PDB entry 6GWD | X-ray diffraction, 3.20 A resolution | chains D and E of the 9 polymer chains in the assembly

# Chain D
Molecule: Tubulin beta chain
From: Ovis aries
UniProt: D0VWY9 (D0VWY9_SHEEP); the author numbering skips numbers that UniProt does not, so the offset changes along the chain: 1-44 = UniProt 1-44; 47-360 = UniProt 45-358; 369-455 = UniProt 359-445
Amino-acid sequence (445 residues; each row starts with the number of its first residue; note: 10 numbers in that range are skipped by the numbering (no residue carries them; nothing is unmodelled there)):
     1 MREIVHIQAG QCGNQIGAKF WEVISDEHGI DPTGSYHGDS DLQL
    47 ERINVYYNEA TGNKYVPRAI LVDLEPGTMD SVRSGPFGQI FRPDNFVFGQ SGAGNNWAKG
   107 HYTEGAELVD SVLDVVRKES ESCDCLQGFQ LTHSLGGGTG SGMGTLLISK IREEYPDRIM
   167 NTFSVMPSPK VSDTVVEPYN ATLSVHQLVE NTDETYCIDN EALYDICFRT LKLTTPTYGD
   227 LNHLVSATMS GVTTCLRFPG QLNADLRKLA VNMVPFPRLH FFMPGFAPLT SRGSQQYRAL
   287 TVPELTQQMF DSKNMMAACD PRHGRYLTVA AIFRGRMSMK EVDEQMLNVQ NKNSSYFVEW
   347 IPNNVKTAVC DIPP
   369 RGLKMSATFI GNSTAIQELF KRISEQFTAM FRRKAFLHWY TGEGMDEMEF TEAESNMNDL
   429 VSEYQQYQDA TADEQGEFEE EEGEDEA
Not modelled in the structure: 179, 442-455
Differences from the reference sequence: conflict Cys203 (Ser201 in D0VWY9), Ile318 (Val316 in D0VWY9)
Residues lining bound ligands: GDP (guanosine-5'-diphosphate): Gly10, Gln11, Cys12, Gln15, Ile16, Asp69, Ala99, Asn101, Ser140, Gly142, Gly143, Gly144, Thr145, Gly146, Ser147, Val171, Pro173, Ser174, Val177, Ser178, Glu183, Asn206, Leu209, Tyr224, Leu227, Asn228

# Chain E
Molecule: Alpha-tubulin
From: Ovis aries
Amino-acid sequence (451 residues; row label = number of the first residue in the row):
     1 MRECISIHVG QAGVQIGNAC WELYCLEHGI QPDGQMPSDK TIGGGDDSFN TFFSETGAGK
    61 HVPRAVFVDL EPTVIDEVRT GTYRQLFHPE QLITGKEDAA NNYARGHYTI GKEIIDLVLD
   121 RIRKLADQCT GLQGFLVFHS FGGGTGSGFT SLLMERLSVD YGKKSKLEFS IYPAPQVSTA
   181 VVEPYNSILT THTTLEHSDC AFMVDNEAIY DICRRNLDIE RPTYTNLNRL ISQIVSSITA
   241 SLRFDGALNV DLTEFQTNLV PYPRIHFPLA TYAPVISAEK AYHEQLSVAE ITNACFEPAN
   301 QMVKCDPRHG KYMACCLLYR GDVVPKDVNA AIATIKTKRS IQFVDWCPTG FKVGINYQPP
   361 TVVPGGDLAK VQRAVCMLSN TTAIAEAWAR LDHKFDLMYA KRAFVHWYVG EGMEEGEFSE
   421 AREDMAALEK DYEEVGVDSV EGEGEEEGEE Y
Not modelled in the structure: 1, 280-283, 438-451
Bound ions: Mg2+: Glu71 (together with GTP)
Residues lining bound ligands: GTP (guanosine-5'-triphosphate): Gly10, Gln11, Ala12, Gln15, Ile16, Asp69, Glu71, Asp98, Ala99, Ala100, Asn101, Ser140, Gly142, Gly143, Gly144, Thr145, Gly146, Ile171, Pro173, Val177, Ser178, Thr179, Glu183, Asn206, Tyr224, Leu227, Asn228, Ile231

# How chain D and chain E interact
Contacting residue pairs (18):
  Val181(D) - Pro348(E)  hydrophobic
  Ala397(D) - Asp345(E)
  Ala397(D) - Trp346(E)
  Met398(D) - Trp346(E)  hydrophobic
  Arg400(D) - Glu434(E)  hydrogen bond (side chain-backbone)
  Arg400(D) - Val437(E)
  Arg401(D) - Tyr262(E)
  Arg401(D) - Asp345(E)  salt bridge
  Arg401(D) - Trp346(E)
  Arg401(D) - Val435(E)  hydrogen bond (side chain-backbone)
  Arg401(D) - Val437(E)
  Ala403(D) - Pro261(E)
  Ala403(D) - Trp346(E)  hydrophobic
  Phe404(D) - Pro261(E)  hydrogen bond (backbone-backbone)
  Phe404(D) - Trp346(E)  hydrophobic
  His406(D) - Pro261(E)
  His406(D) - Pro263(E)
  Trp407(D) - Thr257(E)
Interface residues without a listed pair, chain D (10 interface residues in all): Lys402
Interface residues without a listed pair, chain E (12 interface residues in all): Val260, Val344

# Overview
Chain D and chain E form an interface of 10 and 12 residues respectively; the contacts include 3 hydrogen
bonds and 1 salt bridge. Polar contacts include Arg401(D)-Asp345(E), Arg400(D)-Glu434(E) and
Arg401(D)-Val435(E). Bound to chain D: GDP. Chain E binds GTP.
Chain D is Tubulin beta chain and chain E is Alpha-tubulin, both from Ovis aries; the structure, Tubulin:iiH5
alphaRep complex, was determined by X-ray diffraction (same publication as 6GWC).
